Entry 6RBN (electron microscopy, 2.80 A resolution); this record covers chains A and C of the 4 polymer chains in the assembly.

[Chain A]
Name: Afp1
From: Serratia entomophila
UniProt: Q6HAD8 (Q6HAD8_9GAMM); numbering as in UniProt (aligned over 1-149)
Sequence (149 residues; row label = number of the first residue in the row):
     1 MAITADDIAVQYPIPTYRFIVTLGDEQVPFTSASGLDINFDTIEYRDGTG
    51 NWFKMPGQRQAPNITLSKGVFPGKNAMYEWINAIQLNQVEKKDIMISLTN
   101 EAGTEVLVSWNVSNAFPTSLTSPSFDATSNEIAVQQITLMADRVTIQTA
Not modelled in the structure: 1

[Chain C]
Name: Afp2
From: Serratia entomophila
UniProt: Q6HAD7 (Q6HAD7_9GAMM); residues 1-354 here = UniProt positions 1-354
Sequence (354 residues; numbered 1 to 354; the number before each row is that of its first residue):
     1 MTVTTTYPGVYLSEDAVSSFSVNSAATAVPLFAYDSENTNTINKPIQVFR
    51 NWAEFTVEYPTPLEDAFYTSLSLWFMHGGGKCYLVNEANIADAVAQYDDI
   101 TLIVAAGTDTTTYTAFTTVVGQGYRIFGLFDGPKEKIAGTAKPDEVMEEY
   151 PTSPFGAVFYPWGTLASGAAVPPSAIAAASITQTDRTRGVWKAPANQAVN
   201 GVTPAFAVSDDFQGKYNQGKALNMIRTFSGQGTVVWGARTLEDSDNWRYI
   251 PVRRLFNAVERDIQKSLNKLVFEPNSQPTWQRVKAAVDSYLHSLWQQGAL
   301 AGNTPADAWFVQVGKDLTMTQEEINQGKMIIKIGLAAVRPAEFIILQFSQ
   351 DIAQ
Not modelled in the structure: 1-2, 353-354

[Chain A / chain C interface]
Residue-residue contacts (20):
  Thr22(A) - Arg282(C)
  Asp25(A) - Lys269(C)
  Gln27(A) - Arg282(C)
  Met95(A) - Gln281(C)
  Met95(A) - Arg282(C)
  Met95(A) - Ala285(C)  hydrophobic
  Gly103(A) - Pro278(C)
  Thr104(A) - Pro278(C)
  Glu105(A) - Gln277(C)  hydrogen bond
  Glu105(A) - Pro278(C)
  Val106(A) - Gln277(C)
  Val106(A) - Pro278(C)  hydrophobic
  Asn111(A) - Ala285(C)
  Arg143(A) - Ser289(C)
  Arg143(A) - His292(C)
  Gln147(A) - Gln281(C)  hydrogen bond (side chain-backbone)
  Gln147(A) - Lys284(C)  hydrogen bond
  Gln147(A) - Ala285(C)
  Ala149(A) - Gln277(C)
  Ala149(A) - Gln281(C)
Interface residues without a listed pair, chain A (13 interface residues in all): Asp93
Interface residues without a listed pair, chain C (12 interface residues in all): Asp288, Ser293, Gln296
The authors on this interface:
  - interface residues, chain C: Gln277(C)

[In short]
13 residues of chain A face 12 of chain C across their interface; the contacts include 3 hydrogen bonds. Polar
contacts include Glu105(A)-Gln277(C), Gln147(A)-Gln281(C) and Gln147(A)-Lys284(C). The paper reports the
interface residue Gln277(C).
Here chain A is Afp1 and chain C is Afp2, both from Serratia entomophila. Entry 6RBN (Cryo-EM structure of the
anti-feeding prophage (AFP) helical sheath-tube complex in extended state) was determined by electron
microscopy (same publication as 6RBK, 6RGL, 6RAO, 6RAP and 6RC8).
